PDB entry 3J9F | electron microscopy, 9.00 A resolution (very low resolution: no residue pairs are listed; an interface is given only as per-side residue counts) | chains 3 and 4 of the 7 polymer chains in the assembly

[Chain 3]
Protein: Protein VP3
From: Human poliovirus 1 Mahoney
Reference sequence: P03300 (POLG_POL1M); residues 1-238 here correspond to UniProt positions 342-579 (UniProt number = residue number + 341)
Amino-acid sequence (238 residues; row label = number of the first residue in the row):
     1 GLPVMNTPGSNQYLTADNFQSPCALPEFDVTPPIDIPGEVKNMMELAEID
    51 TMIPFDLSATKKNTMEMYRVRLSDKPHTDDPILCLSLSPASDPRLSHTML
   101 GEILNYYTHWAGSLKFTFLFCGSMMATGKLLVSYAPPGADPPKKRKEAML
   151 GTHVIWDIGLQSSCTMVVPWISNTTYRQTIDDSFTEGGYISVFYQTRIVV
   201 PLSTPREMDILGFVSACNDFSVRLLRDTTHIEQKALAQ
Disordered / not traced: 236-238
Construct notes: conflict Ser123 (Phe464 in P03300)

[Chain 4]
Protein: Protein VP4
From: Human poliovirus 1 Mahoney
Reference sequence: P03300 (POLG_POL1M); residues 2-69 here = UniProt positions 2-69
Amino-acid sequence (69 residues; numbered 1 to 69; the number before each row is that of its first residue):
     1 XGAQVSSQKVGAHENSNRAYGGSTINYTTINYYRDSASNAASKQDFSQDP
    51 SKFTEPIKDVLIKTAPMLN
Construct notes: modified residue (1)
Modified residues: MYR (myristic acid) at position 1

[Interface between chain 3 and chain 4]
At this resolution (9 A) residue pairs are not listed: 16 residues of chain 3 and 18 of chain 4 lie at the interface.

[Overview]
The interface between chain 3 and chain 4 involves 16 residues on one side and 18 on the other.
Chain 3 is Protein VP3 and chain 4 is Protein VP4, both from Human poliovirus 1 Mahoney; the structure,
Poliovirus complexed with soluble, deglycosylated poliovirus receptor (Pvr) at 4 degrees C, was determined by
electron microscopy (same publication as 3J8F).
